PDB entry 5K1C | X-ray diffraction, 3.00 A resolution | chains B and C of the 3 polymer chains in the assembly

# Chain B
Molecule: WD repeat-containing protein 48
From: Homo sapiens
UniProt: Q8TAF3 (WDR48_HUMAN); residues 1-563 here = UniProt positions 1-563
Sequence (563 residues; each row starts with the number of its first residue):
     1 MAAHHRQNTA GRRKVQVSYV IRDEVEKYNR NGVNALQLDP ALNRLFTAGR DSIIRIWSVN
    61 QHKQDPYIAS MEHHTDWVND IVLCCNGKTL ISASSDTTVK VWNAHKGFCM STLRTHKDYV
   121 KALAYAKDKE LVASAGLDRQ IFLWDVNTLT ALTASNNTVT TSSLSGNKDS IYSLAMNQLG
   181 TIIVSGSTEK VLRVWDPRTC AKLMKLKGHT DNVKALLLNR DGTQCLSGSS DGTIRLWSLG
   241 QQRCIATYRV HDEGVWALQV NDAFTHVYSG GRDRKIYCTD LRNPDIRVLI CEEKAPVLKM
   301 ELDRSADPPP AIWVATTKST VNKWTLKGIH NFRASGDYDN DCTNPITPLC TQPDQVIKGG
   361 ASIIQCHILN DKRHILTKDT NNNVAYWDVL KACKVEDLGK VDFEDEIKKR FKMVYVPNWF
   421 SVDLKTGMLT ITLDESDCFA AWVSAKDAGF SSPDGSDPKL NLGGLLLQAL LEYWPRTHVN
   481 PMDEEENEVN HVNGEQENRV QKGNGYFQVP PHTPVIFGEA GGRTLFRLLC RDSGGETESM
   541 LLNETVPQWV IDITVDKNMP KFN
Unresolved in the structure: 1-13, 333-343, 479-496, 499-500, 560-563
Curated features (UniProtKB/Swiss-Prot):
  - modified residue: Y28 (Phosphotyrosine), K214 (N6-acetyllysine)

# Chain C
Molecule: WD repeat-containing protein 20
From: Homo sapiens
UniProt: Q8TBZ3 (WDR20_HUMAN); numbering as in UniProt (aligned over 1-569)
Sequence (569 residues; row label = number of the first residue in the row):
     1 MATEGGGKEM NEIKTQFTTR EGLYKLLPHS EYSRPNRVPF NSQGSNPVRV SFVNLNDQSG
    61 NGDRLCFNVG RELYFYIYKG VRKAADLSKP IDKRIYKGTQ PTCHDFNHLT ATAESVSLLV
   121 GFSAGQVQLI DPIKKETSKL FNEERLIDKS RVTCVKWVPG SESLFLVAHS SGNMYLYNVE
   181 HTCGTTAPHY QLLKQGESFA VHTCKSKSTR NPLLKWTVGE GALNEFAFSP DGKFLACVSQ
   241 DGFLRVFNFD SVELHGTMKS YFGGLLCVCW SPDGKYIVTG GEDDLVTVWS FVDCRVIARG
   301 HGHKSWVSVV AFDPYTTSVE EGDPMEFSGS DEDFQDLLHF GRDRANSTQS RLSKRNSTDS
   361 RPVSVTYRFG SVGQDTQLCL WDLTEDILFP HQPLSRARTH TNVMNATSPP AGSNGNSVTT
   421 PGNSVPPPLP RSNSLPHSAV SNAGSKSSVM DGAIASGVSK FATLSLHDRK ERHHEKDHKR
   481 NHSMGHISSK SSDKLNLVTK TKTDPAKTLG TPLCPRMEDV PLLEPLICKK IAHERLTVLI
   541 FLEDCIVTAC QEGFICTWGR PGKVVSFNP
Unresolved in the structure: 8-10, 319-362, 395-508, 569
Curated features (UniProtKB/Swiss-Prot):
  - region: M450 to D468 (Mediates XPO1-dependent nuclear export of WDR20-USP12 complexes)
  - modified residue: A2 (N-acetylalanine), S357 (Phosphoserine), S360 (Phosphoserine), S432 (Phosphoserine), S434 (Phosphoserine), S465 (Phosphoserine)
Small-molecule neighbours: tris(hydroxyethyl)aminomethane (TAM): D63, Y78, Y315, L542, E543, D544, C545

# Chain B / chain C interface
Contacting residue pairs - 12 pairs, chain B then chain C:
  K207(B) with E524(C); P525(C), hydrogen bond (side chain-backbone); L526(C), hydrogen bond (side chain-backbone)
  G240(B) with R20(C), hydrogen bond (backbone-side chain)
  Q241(B) with R20(C); S364(C)
  Q242(B) with R20(C)
  R243(B) with S364(C); T384(C); E385(C); D386(C), salt bridge
  C244(B) with D386(C)
Interface residues without a listed pair, chain B (9 interface residues in all): V191, G208, I245

# In short
9 residues of chain B and 8 residues of chain C are in contact; the contacts include 3 hydrogen bonds and 1
salt bridge. Among the polar pairs are R243(B)-D386(C), K207(B)-P525(C) and K207(B)-L526(C). Ligands of chain
C: tris(hydroxyethyl)aminomethane.
Chain B is WD repeat-containing protein 48 and chain C is WD repeat-containing protein 20, both from Homo
sapiens; the structure, Crystal structure of the UAF1/WDR20/USP12 complex, was determined by X-ray diffraction
(same publication as 5K16, 5K19, 5K1A and 5K1B).
